PDB entry 5NGG | X-ray diffraction, 1.18 A resolution | chain A

[Chain A]
Name: Blr6230 protein
Source organism: Bradyrhizobium diazoefficiens USDA 110
UniProtKB: Q89GW5 (Q89GW5_BRADU); residue numbers follow UniProt; this construct covers 1-294
Chain sequence (294 residues; row label = number of the first residue in the row):
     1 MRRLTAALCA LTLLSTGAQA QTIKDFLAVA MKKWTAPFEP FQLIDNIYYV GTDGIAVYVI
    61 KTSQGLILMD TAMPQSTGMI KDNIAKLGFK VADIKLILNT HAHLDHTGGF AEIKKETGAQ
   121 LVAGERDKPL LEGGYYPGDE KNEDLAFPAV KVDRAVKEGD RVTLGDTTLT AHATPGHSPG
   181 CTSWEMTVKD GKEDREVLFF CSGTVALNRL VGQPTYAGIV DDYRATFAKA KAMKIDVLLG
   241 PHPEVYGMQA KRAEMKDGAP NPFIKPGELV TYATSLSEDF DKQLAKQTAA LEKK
Disordered / not traced: 1-20
Disulfide bonds: C181-C201
Metal / ion sites: Zn2+ site 1: H101, H103, H177; Zn2+ site 2: D105, H106, H242 (together with acetate ion); Zn2+ site 3: E158, H172, K229, K294

[Overview]
H101, H103 and H177 form the Zn2+ site 1. The Zn2+ site 2 is built by D105, H106 and H242.
Chain A is Blr6230 protein (Bradyrhizobium diazoefficiens USDA 110); the structure, Crystal structure of the
subclass B3 metallo-beta-lactamase BJP-1 in complex with acetate anion, was determined by X-ray diffraction,
deposited together with 5NJW.
